8ZC2 - chains G and K of the 18 polymer chains in the assembly; structure by electron microscopy, 7.82 A resolution (low resolution: residue-level contacts below are approximate; hydrogen-bond / salt-bridge calls are withheld).

== Chain G (and K) ==
Protein: Light chain of D1F6 Fab
From: Homo sapiens
Notes: antibody fragment or engineered binder; chain K of this document is another copy of the same molecule, construct and numbering; everything in this record applies to it too
Amino-acid sequence (223 residues; each row starts with the number of its first residue):
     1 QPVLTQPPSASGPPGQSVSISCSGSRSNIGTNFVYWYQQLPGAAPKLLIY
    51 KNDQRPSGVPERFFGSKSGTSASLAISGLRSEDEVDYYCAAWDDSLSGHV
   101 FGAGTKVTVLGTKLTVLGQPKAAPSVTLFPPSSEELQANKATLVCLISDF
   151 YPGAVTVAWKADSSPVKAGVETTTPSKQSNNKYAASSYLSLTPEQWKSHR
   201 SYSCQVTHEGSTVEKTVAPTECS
Unresolved in the structure: 1, 111-117, 222-223
Disulfides: Cys22-Cys89, Cys145-Cys204

== How chain G and chain K interact ==
Residue-residue contacts (7; chain G residue first):
  Asp53(G) - Gln137(K)
  Gln54(G) - Leu136(K)
  Gln54(G) - Gln137(K)
  Gln54(G) - Ala138(K)
  Gln54(G) - Asn139(K)
  Arg55(G) - Gln137(K)
  Glu61(G) - Gln137(K)

== Summary ==
The chain G/chain K interface involves 4 residues from each chain.
Both chains are Light chain of D1F6 Fab (Homo sapiens). Entry 8ZC2 (SARS-CoV-2 Omicron BA.2 spike trimer (6P)
in complex with D1F6 Fab, head-to-head aggregate) was determined by electron microscopy together with 8ZBY,
8ZBZ, 8ZC0, 8ZC1, 8ZC3, 8ZC4, 8ZC5 and 8ZC6 from the same study.
